Entry 8KEG (electron microscopy, 3.66 A resolution); this record covers chains I and h of the 30 polymer chains in the assembly.

Chain I:
Molecule: Neck gp5
Source organism: unclassified Caudoviricetes
Sequence (162 residues; each row starts with the number of its first residue):
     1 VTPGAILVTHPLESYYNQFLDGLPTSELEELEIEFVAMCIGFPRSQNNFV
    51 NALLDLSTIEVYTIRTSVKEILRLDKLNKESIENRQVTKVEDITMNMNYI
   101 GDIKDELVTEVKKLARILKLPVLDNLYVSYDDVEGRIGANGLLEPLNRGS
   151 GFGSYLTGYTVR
Disordered / not traced: 1-8, 141-162

Chain h:
Molecule: neck fiber gp82N
Source organism: unclassified Caudoviricetes
Sequence (241 residues; numbered 1 to 241; the number before each row is that of its first residue):
     1 MRRLKGTIRHLDDQPWINVSLFLTLINGTFNSANQYPIDTKHAKTDQNGE
    51 FVFNVVPNVGIDQSYYILTTPDNKKHSFTVPDGTSDIEFSVVREAGIIAT
   101 DPEYTNVLNYLEDYIDDAIANIQASSVIAEIFTCGQTISALKALRFDSST
   151 GKVFYASSSDATHLNKCVGVSSQSGVLNDNIQVVTSGYLSDQSWNWTIGS
   201 PIFFDSGGTLTHTPGSSYYQVIGIPVTTNKVLISVEQPIKL
Disordered / not traced: 126-241

Interface between chain I and chain h:
Residue-residue contacts (11):
  D21(I) - D72(h)
  D21(I) - N73(h)  hydrogen bond (backbone-side chain)
  D21(I) - K74(h)
  L23(I) - N73(h)  hydrogen bond (backbone-side chain)
  P24(I) - P71(h)
  P24(I) - N73(h)
  T25(I) - P71(h)
  S26(I) - W16(h)
  E27(I) - W16(h)
  E27(I) - N18(h)
  E27(I) - V19(h)
Also at the interface, not in a pair above, chain I (7 interface residues in all): G22

Overview:
The chain I/chain h interface involves 7 residues from each chain; the contacts include 2 hydrogen bonds.
Polar pairs include D21(I)-N73(h) and L23(I)-N73(h).
Chain I is Neck gp5 and chain h is neck fiber gp82N, both from unclassified Caudoviricetes; the structure,
Cyanophage A-1(L) neck/gp5-neck fiber, was determined by electron microscopy together with 8KEA, 8KEC, 8KEE
and 8KEF from the same study.
